Entry 4ZMI (X-ray diffraction, 2.30 A resolution); this record covers chain A.

Chain A:
Name: Telomere length regulator taz1
From: Schizosaccharomyces pombe (strain 972 / ATCC 24843)
Notes: fragment: Helical domain
UniProtKB: P79005 (TAZ1_SCHPO); residues 127-361 here = UniProt positions 127-361
Amino-acid sequence (235 residues; each row starts with the number of its first residue):
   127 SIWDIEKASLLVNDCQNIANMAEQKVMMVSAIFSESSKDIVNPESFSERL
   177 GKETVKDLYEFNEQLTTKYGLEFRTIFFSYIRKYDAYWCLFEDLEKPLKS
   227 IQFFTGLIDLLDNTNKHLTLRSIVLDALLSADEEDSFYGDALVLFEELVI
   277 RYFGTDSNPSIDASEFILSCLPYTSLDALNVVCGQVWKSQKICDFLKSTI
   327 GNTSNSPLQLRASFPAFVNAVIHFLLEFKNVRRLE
UniProt features mapped onto this chain:
  - modified residue: S332 (Phosphoserine)
Ion coordination: Mg2+: L294, L297, Y299
Reported in the primary citation:
  - mutagenesis - D258A/E259A/E260A/D261A, D258R/E259R/E260R/D261R: decreased localization to telomere

Summary:
The Mg2+ site is built by L294, L297 and Y299. The paper reports that D258A/E259A/E260A/D261A and
D258R/E259R/E260R/D261R reduce localization to telomere.
Chain A is Telomere length regulator taz1 (Schizosaccharomyces pombe (strain 972 / ATCC 24843)); the
structure, Crystal structure of the Helical domain of S. pombe Taz1, was determined by X-ray diffraction
together with 4ZMK from the same study.
